PDB entry 6NDO | X-ray diffraction, 3.58 A resolution | chains A and B

== Chain A (and B) ==
Molecule: Bacteriophytochrome
Source organism: Xanthomonas campestris pv. campestris (strain 8004)
Notes: chain B of this document is another copy of the same molecule, construct and numbering; everything in this record applies to it too
UniProt: A0A0H2XCS3 (BPHY_XANC8); residues 2-634 here = UniProt positions 2-634
Sequence (640 residues; numbered -5 to 634; the number before each row is that of its first residue; numbers below 1 keep their minus sign (Met-5 is residue -5)):
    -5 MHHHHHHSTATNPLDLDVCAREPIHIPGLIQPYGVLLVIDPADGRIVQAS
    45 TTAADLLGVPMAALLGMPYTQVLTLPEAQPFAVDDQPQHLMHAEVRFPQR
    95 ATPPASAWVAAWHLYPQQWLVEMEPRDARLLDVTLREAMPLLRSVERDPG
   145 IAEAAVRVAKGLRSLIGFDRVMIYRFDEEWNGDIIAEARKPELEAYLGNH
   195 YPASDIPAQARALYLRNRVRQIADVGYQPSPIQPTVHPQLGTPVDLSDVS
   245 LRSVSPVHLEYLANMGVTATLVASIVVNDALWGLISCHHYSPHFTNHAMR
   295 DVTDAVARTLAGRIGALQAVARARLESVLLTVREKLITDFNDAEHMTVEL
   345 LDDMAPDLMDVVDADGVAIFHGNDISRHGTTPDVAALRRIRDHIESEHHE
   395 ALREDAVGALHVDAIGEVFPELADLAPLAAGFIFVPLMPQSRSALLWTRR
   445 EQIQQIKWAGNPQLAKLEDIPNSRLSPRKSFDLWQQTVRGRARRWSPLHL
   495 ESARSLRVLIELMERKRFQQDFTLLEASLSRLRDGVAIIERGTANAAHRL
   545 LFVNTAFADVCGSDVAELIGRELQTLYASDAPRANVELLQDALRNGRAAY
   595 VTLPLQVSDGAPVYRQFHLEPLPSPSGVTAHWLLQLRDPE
Unresolved in the structure: -5 to 11, 124-126, 456-474, 570-572, 603-604, 632-634 (chain B: -5 to 11, 125-126, 456-470, 633-634)
Glycans and other covalent adducts: biliverdine ix alpha (BLA) linked to Cys13
Construct notes: initiating methionine (-5); expression tag (-4 to 1); engineered mutation Asn193 (Leu in A0A0H2XCS3)
Ligand contacts: biliverdine ix alpha (BLA): Ile18, Met166, Tyr168, Ile178, Tyr195, Ser198, Asp199, Ile200, Pro201, Ala204, Tyr208, Arg214, Arg246, Val248, Ser249, Val251, His252, Tyr255, Val266, Leu278, Ser280, His282
Curated features (UniProtKB/Swiss-Prot):
  - region: Trp452 to Gln480 (Tongue domain)
  - binding site (biliverdin IXalpha): Cys13
  - mutagenesis: Cys13 (C13S: Loss of photo-inducible Pr-Pfr conversion; protein still binds pigment ...)
What the authors report for this chain:
  - binding site for biliverdine ix alpha: Cys13, Tyr168, Tyr195
  - contacts within the chain: Asn193-Tyr195 (hydrogen bond) (proposed by the authors, not directly observed)

== Interface between chain A and chain B ==
Pairs across the interface (109; chain A residue first):
  His86(A) - Arg130(B)  hydrogen bond (backbone-side chain)
  Arg130(A) - Met85(B)
  Arg130(A) - His86(B)  hydrogen bond (side chain-backbone)
  Arg130(A) - Leu129(B)
  Arg130(A) - His291(B)
  Arg130(A) - Asp295(B)  salt bridge
  Met133(A) - Asp295(B)
  Met133(A) - Arg302(B)
  Arg137(A) - Met85(B)  hydrogen bond
  Arg137(A) - Asp295(B)  salt bridge
  Arg137(A) - Asp298(B)  salt bridge
  Arg137(A) - Arg302(B)
  Glu140(A) - Arg212(B)  salt bridge
  Glu140(A) - Arg302(B)  salt bridge
  Arg141(A) - Leu209(B)  hydrogen bond (side chain-backbone)
  Arg141(A) - Arg210(B)  hydrogen bond (side chain-backbone)
  Arg141(A) - Arg212(B)
  Asn272(A) - Ala310(B)
  Asn272(A) - Ala313(B)
  Asp273(A) - Arg307(B)  salt bridge
  His291(A) - Arg130(B)
  Asp295(A) - Arg130(B)  salt bridge
  Asp298(A) - Arg137(B)  salt bridge
  Arg302(A) - Arg137(B)
  Arg302(A) - Glu140(B)  salt bridge
  Arg307(A) - Asp273(B)  salt bridge
  Ala310(A) - Asn272(B)
  Ala313(A) - Asn272(B)
  Val314(A) - Asn272(B)
  Arg316(A) - Arg316(B)
  Arg316(A) - Glu320(B)  salt bridge
  Glu320(A) - Arg316(B)  salt bridge
  Leu324(A) - Val401(B)  hydrophobic
  Leu324(A) - Glu495(B)
  Leu324(A) - Arg498(B)
  Arg327(A) - Glu495(B)  salt bridge
  Glu328(A) - Val401(B)
  Glu328(A) - Gly402(B)
  Glu328(A) - Arg498(B)
  Glu328(A) - Arg501(B)  salt bridge
  Ile331(A) - Arg501(B)
  Asn335(A) - Met432(B)
  Asn335(A) - Gln434(B)  hydrogen bond
  Gln434(A) - Asn335(B)
  Glu495(A) - Leu324(B)
  Glu495(A) - Arg327(B)  salt bridge
  Glu495(A) - Ser499(B)
  Ser499(A) - Glu495(B)
  Arg501(A) - Glu328(B)  salt bridge
  Val502(A) - Arg501(B)
  Val502(A) - Val502(B)  hydrophobic
  Glu505(A) - Leu506(B)
  Glu505(A) - Arg509(B)  salt bridge
  Leu506(A) - Glu505(B)
  Glu508(A) - Arg509(B)
  Arg509(A) - Glu505(B)  salt bridge
  Arg509(A) - Glu508(B)  salt bridge
  Arg509(A) - Arg509(B)
  Arg509(A) - Phe512(B)
  Phe512(A) - Arg509(B)
  Phe512(A) - Phe512(B)  hydrophobic
  Phe512(A) - Gln513(B)
  Phe512(A) - Phe516(B)  hydrophobic
  Gln513(A) - Phe512(B)
  Gln514(A) - His625(B)
  Asp515(A) - Phe516(B)
  Asp515(A) - Phe546(B)
  Phe516(A) - Asp515(B)
  Phe516(A) - Leu519(B)  hydrophobic
  Leu518(A) - Ile532(B)  hydrophobic
  Leu518(A) - Leu616(B)  hydrophobic
  Leu518(A) - His625(B)
  Leu519(A) - Phe516(B)  hydrophobic
  Leu519(A) - Leu519(B)
  Leu519(A) - Glu520(B)
  Leu519(A) - Phe546(B)  hydrophobic
  Glu520(A) - Leu519(B)
  Ala521(A) - Leu616(B)
  Ser522(A) - Ile532(B)
  Ser522(A) - Leu616(B)
  Ser522(A) - Leu627(B)
  Leu523(A) - Leu519(B)  hydrophobic
  Leu523(A) - Leu523(B)  hydrophobic
  Arg525(A) - Glu614(B)  salt bridge
  Arg525(A) - Pro615(B)
  Arg525(A) - Leu616(B)
  Arg525(A) - Pro617(B)
  Arg525(A) - Gln629(B)
  Leu526(A) - Asp528(B)
  Leu526(A) - Gln629(B)
  Arg527(A) - Arg527(B)
  Arg527(A) - Asp528(B)  salt bridge
  Arg527(A) - Gln629(B)
  Asp528(A) - Leu526(B)
  Asp528(A) - Arg527(B)  salt bridge
  Asp528(A) - Asp528(B)
  Ile532(A) - Leu518(B)  hydrophobic
  Ile532(A) - Ser522(B)
  Glu614(A) - Arg525(B)
  Leu616(A) - Ala521(B)
  Leu616(A) - Ser522(B)
  Pro617(A) - Arg525(B)
  His625(A) - Leu518(B)
  Leu627(A) - Ser522(B)
  Leu627(A) - Arg525(B)
  Gln629(A) - Arg525(B)  hydrogen bond (side chain-backbone)
  Gln629(A) - Leu526(B)
  Gln629(A) - Arg527(B)  hydrogen bond (side chain-backbone)
  Arg631(A) - Arg527(B)
Other interface residues (no listed pair), chain A (70 interface residues in all): Met85, Leu129, Pro134, Leu136, Thr303, Gly309, Leu311, His339, Val401, Gly402, Arg498, Arg511, Val530, Leu545, Pro615
Other interface residues (no listed pair), chain B (69 interface residues in all): Met133, Ala299, Val314, Ile331, Gln514, Val530, Leu545, Pro619, Arg631

== Summary ==
Chain A and chain B form an interface of 70 and 69 residues respectively; the contacts include 8 hydrogen
bonds and 22 salt bridges. Polar contacts include Arg130(A)-Asp295(B), Arg137(A)-Asp295(B) and
Arg137(A)-Asp298(B). The paper reports a binding site for biliverdine ix alpha at Cys13(A), Tyr168(A) and
Tyr195(A); contacts within the chain involving Asn193(A) and Tyr195(A).
Chain A and chain B are both Bacteriophytochrome (Xanthomonas campestris pv. campestris (strain 8004)); the
structure, Crystal structure of the dark-adapted full-length bacteriophytochrome XccBphP mutant L193N from
Xanthomonas campestris, was determined by X-ray diffraction, deposited together with 6NDP and 5UYR.
